5ZBB - chains B and D of the 4 polymer chains in the assembly; structure by X-ray diffraction, 3.60 A resolution.

== Chain B ==
Protein: Histone chaperone asf1
Organism: Neosartorya fumigata (strain ATCC MYA-4609 / Af293 / CBS 101355 / FGSC A1100)
Reference sequence: Q4WXX5 (ASF1_ASPFU); residues 1-154 here = UniProt positions 1-154
Amino-acid sequence (188 residues; numbered -33 to 154; the number before each row is that of its first residue; numbers below 1 keep their minus sign (Met-33 is residue -33)):
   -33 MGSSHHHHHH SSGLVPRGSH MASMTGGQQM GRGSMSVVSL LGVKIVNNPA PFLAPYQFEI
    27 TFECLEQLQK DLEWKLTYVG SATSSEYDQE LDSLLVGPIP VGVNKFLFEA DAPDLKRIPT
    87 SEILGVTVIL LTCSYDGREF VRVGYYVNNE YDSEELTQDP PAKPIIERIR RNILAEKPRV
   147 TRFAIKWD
Not modelled in the structure: -33 to 0
Sequence notes: expression tag (-33 to 0)
From the paper describing this entry:
  - mutagenesis - R148E (less than 2 fold): decreased binding to DNA damage response protein Rtt109, putative
  - mutagenesis - V146P/T147P: decreased catalytic activity with DNA damage response protein Rtt109, putative
  - mutagenesis - V146P/T147P: decreased binding to H3-H4

== Chain D ==
Protein: Histone H4
Organism: Saccharomyces cerevisiae (strain ATCC 204508 / S288c)
Reference sequence: P02309 (H4_YEAST); residues 0-102 here correspond to UniProt positions 1-103 (UniProt number = residue number + 1)
Amino-acid sequence (103 residues; numbered 0 to 102; the number before each row is that of its first residue; numbering starts at 0):
     0 MSGRGKGGKG LGKGGAKRHR KILRDNIQGI TKPAIRRLAR RGGVKRISGL IYEEVRAVLK
    60 SFLESVIRDS VTYTEHAKRK TVTSLDVVYA LKRQGRTLYG FGG
Not modelled in the structure: 0-19, 102
Curated features (UniProtKB/Swiss-Prot):
  - DNA-binding region: Lys16 to Lys20
  - modified residue: Lys5 (N6-acetyl-N6-methyllysine), Lys8 (N6-acetyllysine), Lys12 (N6-acetyl-N6-methyllysine), Lys16 (N6-acetyllysine), Lys31 (N6-succinyllysine), Arg55 (Omega-N-methylarginine), Ser60 (Phosphoserine), Ser64 (Phosphoserine), Lys77 (N6-succinyllysine), Lys79 (N6-acetyllysine), Lys91 (N6-glutaryllysine)

== Interface between chain B and chain D ==
Contacting residue pairs (21):
  Leu6(B) - Phe100(D)
  Leu7(B) - Phe100(D)
  Gly8(B) - Phe100(D)
  Val9(B) - Phe100(D)  hydrophobic
  Lys143(B) - Tyr98(D)
  Pro144(B) - Gly99(D)  hydrogen bond (backbone-backbone)
  Pro144(B) - Phe100(D)  hydrophobic
  Arg145(B) - Thr96(D)
  Arg145(B) - Leu97(D)  hydrogen bond (side chain-backbone)
  Arg145(B) - Tyr98(D)  hydrogen bond
  Val146(B) - Arg95(D)
  Val146(B) - Thr96(D)
  Val146(B) - Leu97(D)  hydrogen bond (backbone-backbone)
  Val146(B) - Gly99(D)
  Val146(B) - Phe100(D)  hydrophobic
  Thr147(B) - Arg95(D)
  Thr147(B) - Thr96(D)  hydrogen bond
  Arg148(B) - Gly94(D)
  Arg148(B) - Arg95(D)  hydrogen bond (backbone-backbone)
  Phe149(B) - Gln93(D)
  Phe149(B) - Gly94(D)
Also at the interface, not in a pair above, chain B (13 interface residues in all): Val109, Tyr111
Also at the interface, not in a pair above, chain D (10 interface residues in all): Arg92, Gly101

== Summary ==
The interface between chain B and chain D involves 13 residues on one side and 10 on the other, with 6
hydrogen bonds. Polar pairs include Arg145(B)-Leu97(D), Arg145(B)-Tyr98(D) and Thr147(B)-Thr96(D). The paper
reports that R148E of chain B reduces binding to DNA damage response protein Rtt109, putative; V146P/T147P of
chain B reduce catalytic activity with DNA damage response protein Rtt109, putative.
Chain B is Histone chaperone asf1 (Neosartorya fumigata (strain ATCC MYA-4609 / Af293 / CBS 101355 / FGSC
A1100)) and chain D is Histone H4 (Saccharomyces cerevisiae (strain ATCC 204508 / S288c)); the structure,
Crystal structure of Rtt109-Asf1-H3-H4 complex, was determined by X-ray diffraction (same publication as 5ZB9
and 5ZBA).
